PDB entry 2H1O | X-ray diffraction, 3.00 A resolution | chains U and G of the 10 polymer chains in the assembly

# Chain U
Molecule: IR36-strand 1
Notes: engineered mutation(s): iodo
Sequence (36 nucleotides; each row starts with the number of its first residue):
     1 AGATTGCTAT CATTTTTTTT ATTTTGATAG CATXTG
Modified / non-standard residues: 5IU (5-iodo-2'-deoxyuridine-5'-monophosphate) at position 34

# Chain G
Protein: Trafficking protein A
Organism: Neisseria gonorrhoeae
UniProtKB: Q9RF92 (Q9RF92_NEIGO); aligned to UniProt positions 2-68 over residues 2-68 (the alignment contains insertions or deletions, so no single offset holds)
Chain sequence (68 residues; each row starts with the number of its first residue):
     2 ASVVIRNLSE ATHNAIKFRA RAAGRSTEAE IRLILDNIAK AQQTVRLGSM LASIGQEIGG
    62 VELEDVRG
Disordered / not traced: 69

# How chain U and chain G interact
Pairs across the interface (7; chain U residue first):
  DT5(U) with Ser-27(G), hydrogen bond to the phosphate; Glu-29(G), sugar contact; Arg-33(G), salt bridge to the phosphate
  DG6(U) with Ser-27(G), phosphate contact; Thr-28(G), hydrogen bond to the phosphate; Glu-29(G), hydrogen bond to the phosphate
  DC7(U) with His-14(G), phosphate contact
Also at the interface, not in a pair above, chain U (5 interface residues in all): DA9, DT10
Also at the interface, not in a pair above, chain G (9 interface residues in all): Val-5, Arg-7, Lys-18, Ala-30

# Summary
5 residues of chain U and 9 residues of chain G are in contact, with 3 hydrogen bonds and 1 salt bridge. Polar
contacts include DT5(U)/Ser-27(G), DG6(U)/Thr-28(G) and DG6(U)/Glu-29(G).
Chain U is IR36-strand 1 and chain G is Trafficking protein A (Neisseria gonorrhoeae); the structure,
Structure of FitAB bound to IR36 DNA fragment, was determined by X-ray diffraction, deposited together with
2H1C and 2BSQ.
